Entry 9DD3 (X-ray diffraction, 1.64 A resolution); this record covers chains A and B.

# Chain A
Molecule: Designed allosteric facilitated dissociation switch AS5 H
Source organism: synthetic construct
Sequence (260 residues; numbered -2 to 257; the number before each row is that of its first residue; numbers below 1 keep their minus sign (Met-2 is residue -2)):
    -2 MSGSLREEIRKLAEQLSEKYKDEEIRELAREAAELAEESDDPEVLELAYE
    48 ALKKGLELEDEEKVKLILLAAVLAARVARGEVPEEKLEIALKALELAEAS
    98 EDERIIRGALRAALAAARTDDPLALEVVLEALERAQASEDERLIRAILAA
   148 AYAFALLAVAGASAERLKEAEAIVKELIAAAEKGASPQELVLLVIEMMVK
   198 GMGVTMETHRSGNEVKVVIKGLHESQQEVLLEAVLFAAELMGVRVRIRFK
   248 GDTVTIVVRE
Not modelled in the structure: -2 to -1

# Chain B
Molecule: Designed allosteric facilitated dissociation switch AS5 E
Source organism: synthetic construct
Sequence (26 residues; each row starts with the number of its first residue):
     1 EERKKELAKEVIETAKKLIEKLAKEE
Not modelled in the structure: 1-3, 24-26

# Chain A / chain B interface
Pairs across the interface - 33 pairs, chain A then chain B:
  Asp38(A) - Ile12(B)
  Glu40(A) - Ile12(B)
  Val41(A) - Ile12(B)  hydrophobic
  Leu44(A) - Lys16(B)
  Leu44(A) - Ile19(B)  hydrophobic
  Glu47(A) - Glu20(B)
  Ala48(A) - Ile19(B)  hydrophobic
  Lys51(A) - Ala23(B)
  Lys60(A) - Leu22(B)
  Leu63(A) - Leu22(B)  hydrophobic
  Ile64(A) - Ile19(B)  hydrophobic
  Ile64(A) - Leu22(B)  hydrophobic
  Ala71(A) - Val11(B)  hydrophobic
  Ala71(A) - Ala15(B)  hydrophobic
  Val74(A) - Val11(B)  hydrophobic
  Ala75(A) - Ile12(B)  hydrophobic
  Glu78(A) - Lys4(B)  salt bridge
  Val79(A) - Lys4(B)  hydrogen bond (backbone-side chain)
  Glu81(A) - Lys4(B)
  Leu84(A) - Lys4(B)
  Leu84(A) - Ala8(B)  hydrophobic
  Leu84(A) - Val11(B)
  Glu85(A) - Leu7(B)
  Leu88(A) - Glu10(B)
  Leu88(A) - Val11(B)  hydrophobic
  Leu88(A) - Thr14(B)
  Leu91(A) - Val11(B)
  Leu91(A) - Thr14(B)
  Leu91(A) - Leu18(B)  hydrophobic
  Ala94(A) - Leu18(B)  hydrophobic
  Ala94(A) - Lys21(B)  hydrogen bond (backbone-side chain)
  Glu95(A) - Lys21(B)  hydrogen bond (backbone-side chain)
  Ser97(A) - Lys21(B)  hydrogen bond (backbone-side chain)
Also at the interface, not in a pair above, chain A (31 interface residues in all): Leu55, Ala67, Ala68, Pro80, Ala87, Glu92, Ile103, Leu107
Also at the interface, not in a pair above, chain B (17 interface residues in all): Glu13, Lys17

# In short
31 residues of chain A face 17 of chain B across their interface; the contacts include 4 hydrogen bonds and 1
salt bridge. Polar contacts include Glu78(A)-Lys4(B), Val79(A)-Lys4(B) and Ala94(A)-Lys21(B).
Here chain A is Designed allosteric facilitated dissociation switch AS5 H and chain B is Designed allosteric
facilitated dissociation switch AS5 E, both from synthetic construct. Entry 9DD3 (Crystal Structure of
Designed allosteric facilitated dissociation switch AS5 in complex state HE) was determined by X-ray
diffraction (same publication as 9DCY, 9DCZ, 9DD0, 9DD1 and 9OLQ).
